Entry 5KD9 (X-ray diffraction, 1.78 A resolution); this record covers chains A and B of the 4 polymer chains in the assembly.

Chain A (and B):
Name: Estrogen receptor
From: Homo sapiens
Notes: fragment: ligand-binding domain; chain B of this document is another copy of the same molecule, construct and numbering; everything in this record applies to it too
UniProtKB: P03372 (ESR1_HUMAN), isoform P03372-3; residues 298-554 here correspond to UniProt positions 125-381 (UniProt number = residue number - 173)
Amino-acid sequence (257 residues; row label = number of the first residue in the row):
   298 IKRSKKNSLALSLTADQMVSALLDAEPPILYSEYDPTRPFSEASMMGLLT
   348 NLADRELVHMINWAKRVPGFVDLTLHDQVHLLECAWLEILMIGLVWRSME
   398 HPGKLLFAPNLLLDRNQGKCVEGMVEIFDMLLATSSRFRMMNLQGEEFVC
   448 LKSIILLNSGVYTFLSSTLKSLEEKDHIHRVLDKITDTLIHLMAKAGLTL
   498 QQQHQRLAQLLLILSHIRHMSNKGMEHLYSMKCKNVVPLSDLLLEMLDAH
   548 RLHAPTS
Disordered / not traced: 298-304, 462-470, 549-554 (chain B: 298-304, 461-469, 528-533, 548-554)
Sequence notes: engineered mutation Ser-537 (Tyr364 in P03372)
Small-molecule neighbours: OBT ((1S,2R,4S)-N-(4-chlorophenyl)-5,6-bis(4-hydroxyphenyl)-N-(2,2,2-trifluoroethyl)-7-oxabicyclo[2.2.1]hept-5-ene-2-sulfonamide): Met-343, Leu-346, Thr-347, Ala-350, Glu-353, Leu-384, Leu-387, Met-388, Leu-391, Arg-394, Phe-404, Met-421, Ile-424, Gly-521, His-524, Leu-525, Met-528, Leu-540
What the authors report for this chain:
  - binding site for OBT: Trp-383, Leu-536, Leu-540
  - conformationally variable residues (side-chain flip): Phe-425, His-524
  - mutagenesis - Y537S: increased stability (citing earlier work)

Interface between chain A and chain B:
Residue-residue contacts (55; chain A residue first):
  Arg-434(A) with Tyr-459(B), hydrogen bond; His-476(B)
  Ile-451(A) with Leu-509(B), hydrophobic
  Asn-455(A) with Leu-509(B); His-513(B), hydrogen bond (backbone-side chain)
  Ser-456(A) with His-513(B)
  Tyr-459(A) with Ala-430(B); Arg-434(B), hydrogen bond; Ile-510(B); His-513(B)
  His-476(A) with Arg-434(B)
  Asp-480(A) with Gln-502(B); Gln-506(B), hydrogen bond
  Thr-483(A) with His-501(B); Ala-505(B)
  Asp-484(A) with Gln-498(B), hydrogen bond; Gln-502(B), hydrogen bond
  Ile-487(A) with His-501(B)
  Leu-497(A) with Leu-497(B), hydrophobic
  Gln-498(A) with Asp-484(B), hydrogen bond
  His-501(A) with Thr-483(B); Asp-484(B), salt bridge; Ile-487(B); His-501(B); Leu-504(B)
  Gln-502(A) with Asp-480(B); Asp-484(B), hydrogen bond
  Leu-504(A) with His-501(B)
  Ala-505(A) with Thr-483(B); Leu-508(B), hydrophobic
  Gln-506(A) with Asp-480(B), hydrogen bond
  Leu-508(A) with Ala-505(B), hydrophobic
  Leu-509(A) with Ile-451(B), hydrophobic; Asn-455(B); Leu-511(B), hydrophobic
  Ile-510(A) with Tyr-459(B)
  Leu-511(A) with Leu-509(B), hydrophobic; Ser-512(B), hydrogen bond (backbone-side chain)
  Ser-512(A) with Asn-455(B), hydrogen bond; Ser-512(B), hydrogen bond (backbone-side chain); Arg-515(B)
  His-513(A) with Asn-455(B), hydrogen bond (side chain-backbone); Ser-456(B); Tyr-459(B); Arg-515(B)
  Arg-515(A) with Ser-512(B); His-513(B); His-516(B)
  His-516(A) with Arg-515(B); Asn-519(B), hydrogen bond
  Asn-519(A) with His-516(B), hydrogen bond; Asn-519(B), hydrogen bond
  Lys-520(A) with His-547(B), hydrogen bond (side chain-backbone)
  Glu-523(A) with Glu-523(B)
  His-547(A) with Lys-520(B), hydrogen bond (backbone-side chain)
Other interface residues (no listed pair), chain A (32 interface residues in all): Gly-457, Val-458, Leu-479
Other interface residues (no listed pair), chain B (32 interface residues in all): Val-458, Leu-479

Overview:
Chain A and chain B each contribute 32 residues to their interface, with 18 hydrogen bonds and 1 salt bridge.
Polar contacts include His-501(A)/Asp-484(B), Arg-434(A)/Tyr-459(B) and Asn-455(A)/His-513(B). Bound to chain
A: compound OBT. From the paper: a binding site for OBT at Trp-383(A), Leu-536(A) and Leu-540(A); Y537S of
chain A increases stability.
Both chains are Estrogen receptor (Homo sapiens). Entry 5KD9 (Crystal Structure of the ER-alpha Ligand-binding
Domain (Y537S) in Complex with an N-trifluoroethyl 4-chlorobenzyl OBHS-N derivative) was determined by X-ray
diffraction (same publication as 5KCC, 5KCD, 5KCE, 5KCF, 5KCT, 5KCU and 5KCW).
